1ZD3 - chain A; structure by X-ray diffraction, 2.30 A resolution.

== Chain A ==
Molecule: epoxide hydrolase 2, cytoplasmic
Organism: Homo sapiens
Notes: EC 3.3.2.3
UniProtKB: P34913 (HYES_HUMAN); the construct lacks a stretch of the UniProt sequence and is renumbered around it, so the offset changes along the chain: 1-222 = UniProt 1-222; 223-413 = UniProt 225-415; 415-554 = UniProt 416-555
Sequence (555 residues; numbered 1 to 554 plus 2 insertion-coded residues; 1 number in that range is skipped by the numbering (no residue carries it; nothing is unmodelled there); the number before each row is that of its first residue; a row labelled like 222A-222B holds insertion residues (222A, then the next letters in order)):
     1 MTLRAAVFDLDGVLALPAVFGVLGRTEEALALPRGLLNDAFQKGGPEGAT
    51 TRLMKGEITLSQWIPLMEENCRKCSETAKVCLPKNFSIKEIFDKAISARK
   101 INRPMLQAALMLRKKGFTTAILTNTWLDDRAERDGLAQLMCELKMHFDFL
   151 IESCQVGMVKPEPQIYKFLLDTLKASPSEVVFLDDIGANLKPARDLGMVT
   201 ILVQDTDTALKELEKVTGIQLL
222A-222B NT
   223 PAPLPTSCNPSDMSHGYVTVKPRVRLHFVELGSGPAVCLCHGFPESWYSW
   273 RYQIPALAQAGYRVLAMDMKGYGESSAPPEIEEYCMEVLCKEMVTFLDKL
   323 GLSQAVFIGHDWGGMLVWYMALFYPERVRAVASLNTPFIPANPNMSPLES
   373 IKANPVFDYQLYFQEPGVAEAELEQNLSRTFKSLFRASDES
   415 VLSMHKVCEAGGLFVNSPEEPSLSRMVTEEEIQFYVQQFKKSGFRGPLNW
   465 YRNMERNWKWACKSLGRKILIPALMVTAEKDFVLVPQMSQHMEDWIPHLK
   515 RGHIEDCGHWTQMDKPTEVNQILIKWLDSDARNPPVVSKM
Not modelled in the structure: 1, 548-554
Ion coordination: Mg2+: Asp-9, Asp-11, Asp-185 (together with phosphate ion)
Small-molecule neighbours: 4-(3-cyclohexyluriedo)-butyric acid (NC4; 4-{[(cyclohexylamino)carbonyl]amino}butanoic acid): Phe-265, Asp-333, Trp-334, Met-337, Phe-379, Tyr-381, Gln-382, Met-418, Tyr-465, Val-497, Leu-498, His-523, Trp-524
Curated features (UniProtKB/Swiss-Prot):
  - motif: Ser-552 to Met-554 (Microbody targeting signal)
  - active site: Asp-333 (Nucleophile), Tyr-465 (Proton donor), His-523 (Proton acceptor)
  - binding site (Mg(2+)): Asp-9, Asp-11, Asp-185
  - binding site (phosphate): Thr-123, Asn-124
  - binding site (substrate): Tyr-381
  - modified residue: Lys-43 (N6-acetyllysine), Lys-55 (N6-succinyllysine), Lys-191 (N6-acetyllysine), Lys-215 (N6-acetyllysine), Ser-368 (Phosphoserine), Lys-420 (N6-succinyllysine), Lys-454 (N6-succinyllysine), Lys-553 (N6-succinyllysine)
  - lipidation: Cys-521 (S-(15-deoxy-Delta12,14-prostaglandin J2-9-yl)cysteine)
From the paper describing this entry:
  - binding site for 4-(3-cyclohexyluriedo)-butyric acid: Asp-333, Trp-334, Tyr-381, Met-418, Tyr-465, His-523, Trp-524
  - specificity-determining residues: Met-337
  - catalytic residues: His-523 (citing earlier work)

== Overview ==
Bound to chain A: 4-(3-cyclohexyluriedo)-butyric acid. Asp-9, Asp-11 and Asp-185 form the Mg2+ site. Curated
annotation (UniProt) lists 3 active-site residues, 3 Mg2+-binding residues, phosphate-binding residues Thr-123
and Asn-124 and substrate-binding residue Tyr-381. From the paper: the catalytic residue His-523; a binding
site for 4-(3-cyclohexyluriedo)-butyric acid at Asp-333, Trp-334 and Tyr-381 among others.
Chain A is epoxide hydrolase 2, cytoplasmic (Homo sapiens); the structure, Human soluble epoxide hydrolase
4-(3-cyclohexyluriedo)-butyric acid complex, was determined by X-ray diffraction (same publication as 1ZD2,
1ZD4 and 1ZD5).
